PDB entry 8DP1 | electron microscopy, 3.46 A resolution | chains S and H of the 12 polymer chains in the assembly

== Chain S (and H) ==
Protein: Envelope glycoprotein gp41
Source organism: Human immunodeficiency virus 1
Notes: chain H of this document is another copy of the same molecule, construct and numbering; everything in this record applies to it too
Reference sequence: Q2N0S6 (Q2N0S6_9HIV1); residues 512-664 here correspond to UniProt positions 509-661 (UniProt number = residue number - 3)
Amino-acid sequence (153 residues; each row starts with the number of its first residue):
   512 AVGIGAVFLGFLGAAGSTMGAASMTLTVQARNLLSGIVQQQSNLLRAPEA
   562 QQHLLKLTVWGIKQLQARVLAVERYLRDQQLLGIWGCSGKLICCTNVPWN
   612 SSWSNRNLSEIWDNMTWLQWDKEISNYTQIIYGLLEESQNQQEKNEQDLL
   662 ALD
Disordered / not traced: 512-516, 550-563, 664
Sequence notes: conflict Pro559 (Ile556 in Q2N0S6), Cys605 (Thr602 in Q2N0S6)
Disulfides: Cys598-Cys604
Covalent attachments: N-acetylglucosamine (NAG) linked to Asn611, Asn625, Asn637

== Interface between chain S and chain H ==
Pairs across the interface - 27 pairs, chain S then chain H:
  Ala517(S) - Glu648(H)  hydrogen bond (backbone-side chain)
  Met535(S) - Asn651(H)
  Met535(S) - Lys655(H)
  Leu537(S) - Asn651(H)
  Thr538(S) - Glu647(H)  hydrogen bond
  Thr538(S) - Asn651(H)
  Ala541(S) - Gln591(H)  hydrogen bond (backbone-side chain)
  Arg542(S) - Ile595(H)
  Arg542(S) - Glu647(H)  salt bridge
  Leu545(S) - Leu587(H)
  Leu545(S) - Arg588(H)
  Leu545(S) - Gln591(H)
  Leu566(S) - Gln577(H)
  Leu568(S) - Ile573(H)  hydrophobic
  Leu576(S) - Leu576(H)  hydrophobic
  Arg579(S) - Gln577(H)
  Arg579(S) - Glu584(H)  salt bridge
  Val583(S) - Leu587(H)  hydrophobic
  Tyr586(S) - Leu587(H)  hydrophobic
  Tyr586(S) - Gln591(H)
  Leu587(S) - Leu587(H)  hydrophobic
  Lys601(S) - Glu654(H)
  Lys601(S) - Glu657(H)  salt bridge
  Leu602(S) - Glu654(H)  hydrogen bond (backbone-side chain)
  Ile603(S) - Glu654(H)  hydrogen bond (backbone-side chain)
  Ile603(S) - Gln658(H)
  Cys605(S) - Leu661(H)  hydrophobic
Also at the interface, not in a pair above, chain S (20 interface residues in all): Ser534, Gly600
Also at the interface, not in a pair above, chain H (22 interface residues in all): Leu568, Lys574, Val580, Leu581, Gly594, Gln650

== In short ==
Chain S and chain H form an interface of 20 and 22 residues respectively, with 5 hydrogen bonds and 3 salt
bridges. Among the polar pairs are Arg542(S)-Glu647(H), Arg579(S)-Glu584(H) and Lys601(S)-Glu657(H).
N-acetylglucosamine is covalently linked to Asn611(S), Asn625(S) and Asn637(S).
Both chains are Envelope glycoprotein gp41 (Human immunodeficiency virus 1). Entry 8DP1 (Cryo-EM structure of
HIV-1 Env(BG505.T332N SOSIP) in complex with DH1030.1 Fab) was determined by electron microscopy.
